9MI3 - chains H and K of the 9 polymer chains in the assembly; structure by electron microscopy, 3.23 A resolution.

Chain H:
Name: WRAIR-2008 antibody Fab heavy chain
Source organism: Homo sapiens
Notes: antibody fragment or engineered binder
Amino-acid sequence (233 residues; each row starts with the number of its first residue):
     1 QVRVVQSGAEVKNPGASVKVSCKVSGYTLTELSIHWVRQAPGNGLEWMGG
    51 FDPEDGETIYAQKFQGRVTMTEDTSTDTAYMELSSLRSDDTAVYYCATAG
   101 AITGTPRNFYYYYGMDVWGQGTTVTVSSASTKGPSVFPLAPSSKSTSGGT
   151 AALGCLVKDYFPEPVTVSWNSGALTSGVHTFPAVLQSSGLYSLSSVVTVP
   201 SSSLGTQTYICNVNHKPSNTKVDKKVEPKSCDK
Not modelled in the structure: 129-233
Disulfides: Cys22-Cys96

Chain K:
Name: Spike glycoprotein
Source organism: Severe acute respiratory syndrome coronavirus 2
UniProtKB: P0DTC2 (SPIKE_SARS2); residues 14-1208 here = UniProt positions 14-1208
Amino-acid sequence (1273 residues; row label = number of the first residue in the row):
    14 QCVNLTTRTQLPPAYTNSFTRGVYYPDKVFRSSVLHSTQDLFLPFFSNVT
    64 WFHAIHVSGTNGTKRFDNPVLPFNDGVYFASTEKSNIIRGWIFGTTLDSK
   114 TQSLLIVNNATNVVIKVCEFQFCNDPFLGVYYHKNNKSWMESEFRVYSSA
   164 NNCTFEYVSQPFLMDLEGKQGNFKNLREFVFKNIDGYFKIYSKHTPINLV
   214 RDLPQGFSALEPLVDLPIGINITRFQTLLALHRSYLTPGDSSSGWTAGAA
   264 AYYVGYLQPRTFLLKYNENGTITDAVDCALDPLSETKCTLKSFTVEKGIY
   314 QTSNFRVQPTESIVRFPNITNLCPFGEVFNATRFASVYAWNRKRISNCVA
   364 DYSVLYNSASFSTFKCYGVSPTKLNDLCFTNVYADSFVIRGDEVRQIAPG
   414 QTGKIADYNYKLPDDFTGCVIAWNSNNLDSKVGGNYNYLYRLFRKSNLKP
   464 FERDISTEIYQAGSTPCNGVEGFNCYFPLQSYGFQPTNGVGYQPYRVVVL
   514 SFELLHAPATVCGPKKSTNLVKNKCVNFNFNGLTGTGVLTESNKKFLPFQ
   564 QFGRDIADTTDAVRDPQTLEILDITPCSFGGVSVITPGTNTSNQVAVLYQ
   614 DVNCTEVPVAIHADQLTPTWRVYSTGSNVFQTRAGCLIGAEHVNNSYECD
   664 IPIGAGICASYQTQTNSPGSASSVASQSIIAYTMSLGAENSVAYSNNSIA
   714 IPTNFTISVTTEILPVSMTKTSVDCTMYICGDSTECSNLLLQYGSFCTQL
   764 NRALTGIAVEQDKNTQEVFAQVKQIYKTPPIKDFGGFNFSQILPDPSKPS
   814 KRSPIEDLLFNKVTLADAGFIKQYGDCLGDIAARDLICAQKFNGLTVLPP
   864 LLTDEMIAQYTSALLAGTITSGWTFGAGPALQIPFPMQMAYRFNGIGVTQ
   914 NVLYENQKLIANQFNSAIGKIQDSLSSTPSALGKLQDVVNQNAQALNTLV
   964 KQLSSNFGAISSVLNDILSRLDPPEAEVQIDRLITGRLQSLQTYVTQQLI
  1014 RAAEIRASANLAATKMSECVLGQSKRVDFCGKGYHLMSFPQSAPHGVVFL
  1064 HVTYVPAQEKNFTTAPAICHDGKAHFPREGVFVSNGTHWFVTQRNFYEPQ
  1114 IITTDNTFVSGNCDVVIGIVNNTVYDPLQPELDSFKEELDKYFKNHTSPD
  1164 VDLGDISGINASVVNIQKEIDRLNEVAKNLNESLIDLQELGKYEQGSGYI
  1214 PEAPRDGQAYVRKDGEWVLLSTFLGLEVLFQGPSAWSHPQFEKGGGSGGG
  1264 SGGSAWSHPQFEKGSHHHHHHHH
Not modelled in the structure: 14, 250-256, 445-446, 455-459, 469-488, 626-632, 678-688, 834-853, 1148-1286
Sequence notes: conflict Gly682 (Arg in P0DTC2), Ser683 (Arg in P0DTC2), Ser685 (Arg in P0DTC2), Pro817 (Phe in P0DTC2), Pro892 (Ala in P0DTC2), Pro899 (Ala in P0DTC2), Pro942 (Ala in P0DTC2), Pro986 (Lys in P0DTC2), Pro987 (Val in P0DTC2); expression tag (1209-1286)
Disulfides: Cys15-Cys136, Cys291-Cys301, Cys336-Cys361, Cys379-Cys432, Cys391-Cys525, Cys538-Cys590, Cys617-Cys649, Cys662-Cys671, Cys738-Cys760, Cys743-Cys749, Cys1032-Cys1043, Cys1082-Cys1126
Covalent attachments: N-acetylglucosamine (NAG) linked to Asn61, Asn282, Asn331, Asn616, Asn657, Asn709, Asn717, Asn801, Asn1074, Asn1098, Asn1134
Swiss-Prot annotation at these positions:
  - region: Asn280 to Cys301 (Putative superantigen), Arg403 to Asp405 (Integrin-binding motif), Asn448 to Phe456 (Immunodominant HLA epitope recognized by the CD8+), Pro681, Ala684 (Putative superantigen), Ser816 to Tyr837 (Fusion peptide 1), Lys835 to Phe855 (Fusion peptide 2), Asp1163 to Glu1202 (Heptad repeat 2)
  - site: Arg815, Ser816 (Cleavage)
  - glycosylation: Asn17 (N-linked (GlcNAc...) (complex) asparagine), Asn61 (N-linked (GlcNAc...) (hybrid) asparagine), Asn74 (N-linked (GlcNAc...) (complex) asparagine), Asn122 (N-linked (GlcNAc...) (hybrid) asparagine), Asn149 (N-linked (GlcNAc...) (complex) asparagine), Asn165 (N-linked (GlcNAc...) (complex) asparagine), Asn234 (N-linked (GlcNAc...) (high mannose) asparagine), Asn282 (N-linked (GlcNAc...) (complex) asparagine), Thr323 (O-linked (GalNAc) threonine), Ser325 (O-linked (HexNAc...) serine), Asn331 (N-linked (GlcNAc...) (complex) asparagine), Asn343 (N-linked (GlcNAc...) (complex) asparagine), Asn603 (N-linked (GlcNAc...) (hybrid) asparagine), Asn616 (N-linked (GlcNAc...) (complex) asparagine), Asn657 (N-linked (GlcNAc...) (complex) asparagine), Thr676 (O-linked (GlcNAc...) threonine), Thr678 (O-linked (GlcNAc...) threonine), Asn709 (N-linked (GlcNAc...) (high mannose) asparagine), Asn717 (N-linked (GlcNAc...) (hybrid) asparagine), Asn801 (N-linked (GlcNAc...) (hybrid) asparagine) and 6 more in UniProt

How chain H and chain K interact:
Pairs across the interface - 28 pairs, chain H then chain K:
  Tyr27(H) - Tyr248(K)
  Thr28(H) - Arg246(K)  hydrogen bond
  Thr30(H) - Tyr144(K)
  Thr30(H) - Tyr145(K)  hydrogen bond (side chain-backbone)
  Thr30(H) - Lys147(K)
  Glu31(H) - Arg246(K)  salt bridge
  Glu31(H) - Tyr248(K)
  Ile34(H) - Lys147(K)
  Phe51(H) - Lys147(K)
  Asp52(H) - Tyr145(K)
  Pro53(H) - Tyr145(K)  hydrogen bond (backbone-side chain)
  Glu54(H) - Tyr145(K)  hydrogen bond (backbone-side chain)
  Glu54(H) - Asn148(K)
  Glu54(H) - Asn149(K)
  Asp55(H) - Tyr145(K)  hydrogen bond (backbone-side chain)
  Asp55(H) - Lys147(K)
  Asp55(H) - Asn148(K)
  Asp55(H) - Asn149(K)  hydrogen bond (side chain-backbone)
  Gly56(H) - Tyr145(K)  hydrogen bond (backbone-side chain)
  Gly56(H) - Lys147(K)
  Ala101(H) - Trp152(K)
  Ile102(H) - Tyr248(K)  hydrophobic
  Thr103(H) - Trp152(K)
  Gly104(H) - Trp152(K)
  Gly104(H) - Leu249(K)
  Thr105(H) - Trp152(K)
  Thr105(H) - Leu249(K)
  Arg107(H) - Ser151(K)  hydrogen bond
Other interface residues (no listed pair), chain H (19 interface residues in all): Gly26, Leu29

In short:
Chain H and chain K form an interface of 19 and 10 residues respectively, with 8 hydrogen bonds and 1 salt
bridge. Among the polar pairs are Glu31(H)-Arg246(K), Thr28(H)-Arg246(K) and Thr30(H)-Tyr145(K). Covalently
linked N-acetylglucosamine: at Asn61(K), Asn282(K), Asn331(K), Asn616(K), Asn657(K) and Asn709(K) and 5 more.
Chain H is WRAIR-2008 antibody Fab heavy chain (Homo sapiens) and chain K is Spike glycoprotein (Severe acute
respiratory syndrome coronavirus 2); the structure, Cryo-EM structure of SARS-CoV-2 spike protein in complex
with neutralizing human antibody WRAIR-2008, was determined by electron microscopy (same publication as 9ECX
and 9ECZ).
